9JBQ - chains A and C of the 3 polymer chains in the assembly; structure by X-ray diffraction, 2.00 A resolution.

== Chain A ==
Molecule: Heavy chain
Source organism: Homo sapiens
Sequence (226 residues; each row starts with the number of its first residue):
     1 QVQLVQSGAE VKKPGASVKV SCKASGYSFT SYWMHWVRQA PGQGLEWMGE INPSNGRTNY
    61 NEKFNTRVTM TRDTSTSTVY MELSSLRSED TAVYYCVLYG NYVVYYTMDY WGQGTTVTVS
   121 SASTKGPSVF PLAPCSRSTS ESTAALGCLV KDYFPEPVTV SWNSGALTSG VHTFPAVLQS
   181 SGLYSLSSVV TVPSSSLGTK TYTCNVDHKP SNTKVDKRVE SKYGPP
Not modelled in the structure: 1, 135-142, 198-199, 221-226
Disulfide bonds: C22-C96, C148-C204

== Chain C ==
Molecule: PcrV
Source organism: Pseudomonas aeruginosa
UniProt: O30527 (O30527_PSEAI); numbering as in UniProt (aligned over 130-263)
Sequence (134 residues; numbered 130 to 263; the number before each row is that of its first residue):
   130 ALLDELKALT AELKVYSVIQ SQINAALSAK QGIRIDAGGI DLVDPTLYGY AVGDPRWKDS
   190 PEYALLSNLD TFSGKLSIKD FLSGSPKQSG ELKGLSDEYP FEKDNNPVGN FATTVSDRSR
   250 PLNDKVNEKT TLLN

== Chain A / chain C interface ==
Contacting residue pairs (19):
  T30(A) with R163(C), hydrogen bond; A166(C)
  S31(A) with D165(C), hydrogen bond; A166(C), hydrogen bond (backbone-backbone); D226(C), hydrogen bond
  Y32(A) with A166(C)
  W33(A) with K204(C)
  E50(A) with K204(C), salt bridge
  N52(A) with A166(C), hydrogen bond (side chain-backbone)
  S54(A) with R163(C); A166(C), hydrogen bond (side chain-backbone); G167(C)
  N101(A) with T200(C); D209(C), hydrogen bond
  V104(A) with D199(C); T200(C)
  Y105(A) with K208(C), hydrogen bond (side chain-backbone); D209(C), hydrogen bond; S212(C), hydrogen bond
Interface residues without a listed pair, chain A (12 interface residues in all): S28, H35
The authors on this interface:
  - epitope / paratope residues, chain C: R163(C), N197(C)

== Overview ==
Chain A and chain C form an interface of 12 and 11 residues respectively; the contacts include 10 hydrogen
bonds and 1 salt bridge. Among the polar pairs are E50(A)-K204(C), T30(A)-R163(C) and S31(A)-D165(C). From the
paper: epitope/paratope residues R163(C) and N197(C).
Here chain A is Heavy chain (Homo sapiens) and chain C is PcrV (Pseudomonas aeruginosa). Entry 9JBQ (Structure
of the complex between h1F3 Fab and PcrV fragment) was determined by X-ray diffraction.
